Entry 8HER (solution NMR); this record covers chains A and B.

# Chain A
Protein: Anti-sigma factor
Source organism: Acetivibrio thermocellus DSM 1313
UniProtKB: H6SHY0 (H6SHY0_ACETH); residues 2-10 here correspond to UniProt positions 86-94 (UniProt number = residue number + 84)
Chain sequence (10 residues; row label = number of the first residue in the row):
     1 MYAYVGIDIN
Construct notes: initiating methionine (1)

# Chain B
Protein: Anti-sigma factor
Source organism: Acetivibrio thermocellus DSM 1313
UniProtKB: H6SHY0 (H6SHY0_ACETH); residues 11-168 here correspond to UniProt positions 95-252 (UniProt number = residue number + 84)
Chain sequence (166 residues; each row starts with the number of its first residue):
    11 PSIELWINYN NKIAEAKALN GDAETVLEGL ELKEKTVAEA VNEIVQKSME LGFISREKEN
    71 IILISTACDL KAGEGSENKD VQNKIGQLFD DVNKAVSDLK NSGITTRILN LTLEERESSK
   131 EENISMGRYA VYLKAKEQNV NLTIDEIKDA DLLELIAKLE HHHHHH
Construct notes: expression tag (169-176)
From the paper describing this entry:
  - mutagenesis - P11A: abolished catalytic activity

# Chain A / chain B interface
Contacting residue pairs (67; chain A residue first):
  Met1(A) - Trp16(B)
  Met1(A) - Ile17(B)
  Met1(A) - Tyr19(B)
  Met1(A) - Asp79(B)
  Tyr2(A) - Ile17(B)
  Tyr2(A) - Asn18(B)
  Tyr2(A) - Tyr19(B)
  Tyr2(A) - Asn21(B)
  Tyr2(A) - Cys78(B)
  Tyr2(A) - Asp79(B)
  Tyr2(A) - Leu80(B)
  Tyr2(A) - Val91(B)
  Tyr2(A) - Lys94(B)
  Tyr2(A) - Ile95(B)
  Ala3(A) - Trp16(B)
  Ala3(A) - Ile17(B)
  Ala3(A) - Ala77(B)
  Ala3(A) - Leu98(B)
  Tyr4(A) - Leu15(B)
  Tyr4(A) - Trp16(B)
  Tyr4(A) - Ser75(B)
  Tyr4(A) - Thr76(B)
  Tyr4(A) - Ala77(B)
  Tyr4(A) - Asp79(B)
  Tyr4(A) - Leu123(B)
  Tyr4(A) - Arg126(B)
  Tyr4(A) - Met136(B)
  Val5(A) - Ile13(B)
  Val5(A) - Glu14(B)
  Val5(A) - Leu15(B)
  Val5(A) - Ile17(B)
  Val5(A) - Val47(B)
  Val5(A) - Ile74(B)
  Val5(A) - Ser75(B)
  Val5(A) - Thr76(B)
  Val5(A) - Met136(B)
  Gly6(A) - Ile13(B)
  Gly6(A) - Leu73(B)
  Gly6(A) - Ile74(B)
  Gly6(A) - Ser75(B)
  Gly6(A) - Met136(B)
  Ile7(A) - Pro11(B)
  Ile7(A) - Ser12(B)
  Ile7(A) - Ile13(B)
  Ile7(A) - Leu15(B)
  Ile7(A) - Val51(B)
  Ile7(A) - Leu73(B)
  Ile7(A) - Ile74(B)
  Ile7(A) - Ser135(B)
  Asp8(A) - Pro11(B)
  Asp8(A) - Ser12(B)
  Asp8(A) - Ile72(B)
  Asp8(A) - Leu73(B)
  Asp8(A) - Ser135(B)
  Asp8(A) - Met136(B)
  Asp8(A) - Gly137(B)
  Asp8(A) - Arg138(B)
  Asp8(A) - Leu162(B)
  Ile9(A) - Pro11(B)
  Ile9(A) - Ile54(B)
  Ile9(A) - Val55(B)
  Ile9(A) - Ser58(B)
  Ile9(A) - Phe63(B)
  Ile9(A) - Ile64(B)
  Asn10(A) - Arg138(B)
  Asn10(A) - Asp161(B)
  Asn10(A) - Leu162(B)
Also at the interface, not in a pair above, chain B (39 interface residues in all): Ile71

# In short
The interface between chain A and chain B involves 10 residues on one side and 39 on the other. The paper
reports that P11A of chain B abolishes catalytic activity.
Here chain A is Anti-sigma factor and chain B is Anti-sigma factor, both from Acetivibrio thermocellus DSM
1313. Entry 8HER (Solution structure of the periplasmic domain of RsgI6 from Clostridium thermocellum) was
determined by solution NMR, deposited together with 8HDJ and 8HEQ.
